8K4E - chains I and A of the 22 polymer chains in the assembly; structure by electron microscopy, 3.40 A resolution.

# Chain I
Name: 30S ribosomal protein S9
Organism: Escherichia coli K-12
Reference sequence: P0A7X3 (RS9_ECOLI); residues 0-129 here correspond to UniProt positions 1-130 (UniProt number = residue number + 1)
Chain sequence (130 residues; row label = number of the first residue in the row; numbering starts at 0):
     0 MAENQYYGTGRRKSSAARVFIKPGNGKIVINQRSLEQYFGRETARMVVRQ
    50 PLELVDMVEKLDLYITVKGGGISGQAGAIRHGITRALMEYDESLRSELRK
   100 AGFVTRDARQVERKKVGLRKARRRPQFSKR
Disordered / not traced: 0-2

# Chain A
Molecule: 16S rRNA
Organism: Escherichia coli K-12
Sequence (1554 nucleotides; numbered 1 to 1554; the number before each row is that of its first residue):
     1 AAAUUGAAGAGUUUGAUCAUGGCUCAGAUUGAACGCUGGCGGCAGGCCUA
    51 ACACAUGCAAGUCGAACGGUAACAGGAAGAAGCUUGCUUCUUUGCUGACG
   101 AGUGGCGGACGGGUGAGUAAUGUCUGGGAAACUGCCUGAUGGAGGGGGAU
   151 AACUACUGGAAACGGUAGCUAAUACCGCAUAACGUCGCAAGACCAAAGAG
   201 GGGGACCUUCGGGCCUCUUGCCAUCGGAUGUGCCCAGAUGGGAUUAGCUA
   251 GUAGGUGGGGUAACGGCUCACCUAGGCGACGAUCCCUAGCUGGUCUGAGA
   301 GGAUGACCAGCCACACUGGAACUGAGACACGGUCCAGACUCCUACGGGAG
   351 GCAGCAGUGGGGAAUAUUGCACAAUGGGCGCAAGCCUGAUGCAGCCAUGC
   401 CGCGUGUAUGAAGAAGGCCUUCGGGUUGUAAAGUACUUUCAGCGGGGAGG
   451 AAGGGAGUAAAGUUAAUACCUUUGCUCAUUGACGUUACCCGCAGAAGAAG
   501 CACCGGCUAACUCCGUGCCAGCAGCCGCGGUAAUACGGAGGGUGCAAGCG
   551 UUAAUCGGAAUUACUGGGCGUAAAGCGCACGCAGGCGGUUUGUUAAGUCA
   601 GAUGUGAAAUCCCCGGGCUCAACCUGGGAACUGCAUCUGAUACUGGCAAG
   651 CUUGAGUCUCGUAGAGGGGGGUAGAAUUCCAGGUGUAGCGGUGAAAUGCG
   701 UAGAGAUCUGGAGGAAUACCGGUGGCGAAGGCGGCCCCCUGGACGAAGAC
   751 UGACGCUCAGGUGCGAAAGCGUGGGGAGCAAACAGGAUUAGAUACCCUGG
   801 UAGUCCACGCCGUAAACGAUGUCGACUUGGAGGUUGUGCCCUUGAGGCGU
   851 GGCUUCCGGAGCUAACGCGUUAAGUCGACCGCCUGGGGAGUACGGCCGCA
   901 AGGUUAAAACUCAAAUGAAUUGACGGGGGCCCGCACAAGCGGUGGAGCAU
   951 GUGGUUUAAUUCGAUGCAACGCGAAGAACCUUACCUGGUCUUGACAUCCA
  1001 CGGAAGUUUUCAGAGAUGAGAAUGUGCCUUCGGGAACCGUGAGACAGGUG
  1051 CUGCAUGGCUGUCGUCAGCUCGUGUUGUGAAAUGUUGGGUUAAGUCCCGC
  1101 AACGAGCGCAACCCUUAUCCUUUGUUGCCAGCGGUCCGGCCGGGAACUCA
  1151 AAGGAGACUGCCAGUGAUAAACUGGAGGAAGGUGGGGAUGACGUCAAGUC
  1201 AUCAUGGCCCUUACGACCAGGGCUACACACGUGCUACAAUGGCGCAUACA
  1251 AAGAGAAGCGACCUCGCGAGAGCAAGCGGACCUCAUAAAGUGCGUCGUAG
  1301 UCCGGAUUGGAGUCUGCAACUCGACUCCAUGAAGUCGGAAUCGCUAGUAA
  1351 UCGUGGAUCAGAAUGCCACGGUGAAUACGUUCCCGGGCCUUGUACACACC
  1401 GCCCGUCACACCAUGGGAGUGGGUUGCAAAAGAAGUAGGUAGCUUAACCU
  1451 UCGGGAGGGCGCUUACCACUUUGUGAUUCAUGACUGGGGUGAAGUCGUAA
  1501 CAAGGUAACCGUAGGGGAACCUGCGGUUGGAUCACCUCCUUACCUUAAAG
  1551 AAGC
Disordered / not traced: 1391-1503, 1540-1554

# Interface between chain I and chain A
Residue-residue contacts - 94 pairs, chain I then chain A:
  Gln4(I) with A1130(A), hydrogen bond to the sugar
  Tyr6(I) with C1147(A), hydrogen bond to the sugar
  Thr8(I) with U1148(A), sugar contact
  Arg10(I) with U1118(A), phosphate contact; U1148(A), hydrogen bond to the phosphate; C1149(A), salt bridge to the phosphate
  Arg11(I) with G1347(A), base contact
  Lys12(I) with G1347(A), hydrogen bond to the base; G1371(A), phosphate contact; U1372(A), salt bridge to the phosphate; G1373(A), hydrogen bond to the base
  Ser13(I) with G1371(A), hydrogen bond to the phosphate
  Ala15(I) with U1148(A), phosphate contact; C1149(A), phosphate contact
  Arg17(I) with C1129(A), sugar contact; A1130(A), salt bridge to the phosphate; C1147(A), hydrogen bond to the base; U1148(A), sugar contact
  Phe19(I) with A1130(A), sugar contact
  Tyr37(I) with A1248(A), phosphate contact; C1249(A), hydrogen bond to the phosphate
  Arg40(I) with U1291(A), hydrogen bond to the sugar; G1292(A), hydrogen bond to the sugar
  Tyr63(I) with A1130(A), hydrogen bond to the phosphate
  Lys67(I) with U1148(A), sugar contact; A1250(A), phosphate contact
  Gly68(I) with A1250(A), hydrogen bond to the phosphate
  Gly69(I) with C1249(A), hydrogen bond to the sugar; A1250(A), sugar contact; G1371(A), phosphate contact
  Gly70(I) with G1371(A), phosphate contact; U1372(A), phosphate contact
  Ile71(I) with G1371(A), phosphate contact; U1372(A), hydrogen bond to the phosphate
  Ser72(I) with U1372(A), hydrogen bond to the phosphate; G1373(A), hydrogen bond to the phosphate
  Gly73(I) with U1372(A), hydrogen bond to the phosphate
  Gln74(I) with C1249(A), hydrogen bond to the sugar
  Arg84(I) with C1119(A), salt bridge to the phosphate
  Arg94(I) with G1178(A), salt bridge to the phosphate; A1179(A), salt bridge to the phosphate
  Arg98(I) with G1178(A), salt bridge to the phosphate; A1179(A), salt bridge to the phosphate; A1180(A), salt bridge to the phosphate
  Thr104(I) with A1180(A), phosphate contact
  Arg105(I) with A1117(A), hydrogen bond to the phosphate; U1118(A), salt bridge to the phosphate; A1179(A), sugar contact
  Ala107(I) with A1117(A), sugar contact; G1184(A), base contact
  Arg108(I) with G1347(A), sugar contact
  Gln109(I) with U1116(A), hydrogen bond to the sugar; A1117(A), hydrogen bond to the sugar; G1347(A), sugar contact
  Val110(I) with G1347(A), sugar contact; U1348(A), phosphate contact; G1370(A), phosphate contact
  Glu111(I) with U1348(A), hydrogen bond to the phosphate
  Arg112(I) with A1368(A), salt bridge to the phosphate; C1369(A), phosphate contact
  Lys113(I) with C1367(A), salt bridge to the phosphate; A1368(A), salt bridge to the phosphate; C1369(A), hydrogen bond to the phosphate
  Lys114(I) with G1187(A), salt bridge to the phosphate; A1368(A), phosphate contact
  Val115(I) with C1367(A), phosphate contact; A1368(A), phosphate contact
  Gly116(I) with C1367(A), hydrogen bond to the phosphate
  Arg118(I) with G1233(A), salt bridge to the phosphate; C1366(A), salt bridge to the phosphate
  Lys119(I) with A1349(A), salt bridge to the phosphate
  Ala120(I) with U1348(A), phosphate contact; A1349(A), phosphate contact
  Arg121(I) with G1186(A), salt bridge to the phosphate; C1344(A), phosphate contact; U1345(A), salt bridge to the phosphate; A1346(A), salt bridge to the phosphate; U1348(A), phosphate contact; A1349(A), hydrogen bond to the phosphate
  Arg122(I) with G942(A), sugar contact; G1343(A), sugar contact; A1349(A), phosphate contact; A1350(A), salt bridge to the phosphate
  Arg123(I) with G1343(A), salt bridge to the phosphate; C1344(A), salt bridge to the phosphate
  Gln125(I) with U1232(A), hydrogen bond to the phosphate; G1233(A), hydrogen bond to the phosphate; C1342(A), sugar contact
  Phe126(I) with C967(A), sugar contact; A968(A), phosphate contact
  Ser127(I) with G1231(A), phosphate contact; U1232(A), hydrogen bond to the phosphate
  Arg129(I) with G966(A), hydrogen bond to the sugar; G1343(A), salt bridge to the phosphate
Interface residues without a listed pair, chain I (53 interface residues in all): Ala16, Glu41, Thr42, Thr65, Val103, Leu117, Pro124
Interface residues without a listed pair, chain A (49 interface residues in all): U943, A1251, G1290, U1351, G1365

# Summary
Chain I and chain A form an interface of 53 and 49 residues respectively, with 29 hydrogen bonds and 24 salt
bridges. Among the polar pairs are Lys12(I)-G1347(A), Lys12(I)-G1373(A) and Arg17(I)-C1147(A).
Chain I is 30S ribosomal protein S9 and chain A is 16S rRNA, both from Escherichia coli K-12; the structure,
Cryo-EM structure of 30S ribosome with cleaved AP-mRNA bound complex-II, was determined by electron
microscopy, deposited together with 8K3O.
